3V4I - chains A and B of the 4 polymer chains in the assembly; structure by X-ray diffraction, 2.80 A resolution.

== Chain A ==
Name: HIV-1 Reverse Transcriptase P66 subunit
Source organism: Human immunodeficiency virus type 1 BH10
Notes: EC 2.7.7.49, 2.7.7.7
UniProtKB: P03366 (POL_HV1B1); residues 1-554 here correspond to UniProt positions 600-1153 (UniProt number = residue number + 599)
Chain sequence (556 residues; row label = number of the first residue in the row; numbers below 1 keep their minus sign (Met-1 is residue -1)):
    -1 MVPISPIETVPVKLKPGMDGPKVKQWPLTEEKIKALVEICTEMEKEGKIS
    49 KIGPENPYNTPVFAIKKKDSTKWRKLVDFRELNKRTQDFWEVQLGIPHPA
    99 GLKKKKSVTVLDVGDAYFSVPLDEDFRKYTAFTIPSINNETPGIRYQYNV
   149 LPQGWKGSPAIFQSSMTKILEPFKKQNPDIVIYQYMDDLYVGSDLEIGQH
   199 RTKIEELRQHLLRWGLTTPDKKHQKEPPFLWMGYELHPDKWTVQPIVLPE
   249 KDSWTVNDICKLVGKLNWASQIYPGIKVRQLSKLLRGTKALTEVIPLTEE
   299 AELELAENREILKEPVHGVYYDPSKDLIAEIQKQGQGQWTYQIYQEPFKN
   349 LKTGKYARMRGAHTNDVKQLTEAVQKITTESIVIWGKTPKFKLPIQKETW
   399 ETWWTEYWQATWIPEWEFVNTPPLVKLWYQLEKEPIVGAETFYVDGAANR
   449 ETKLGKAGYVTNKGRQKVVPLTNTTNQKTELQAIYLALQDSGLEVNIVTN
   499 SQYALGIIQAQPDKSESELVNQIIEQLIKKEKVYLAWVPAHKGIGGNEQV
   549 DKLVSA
Disordered / not traced: -1
Sequence notes: expression tag (-1 to 0); engineered mutation Cys258 (Gln857 in P03366), Ser280 (Cys879 in P03366), Asn498 (Asp1097 in P03366)
Metal / ion sites: Mg2+: Asp110, Val111, Asp185 (together with 3'-azido-3'-deoxythymidine-5'-triphosphate)
Residues lining bound ligands: 3'-azido-3'-deoxythymidine-5'-triphosphate (AZT): Lys65, Lys70, Arg72, Asp110, Val111, Gly112, Asp113, Ala114, Tyr115, Phe116, Gln151, Gly152, Met184, Asp185, Lys219
UniProt features mapped onto this chain:
  - region: Phe227 to His235 (RT 'primer grip')
  - motif: Trp398 to Trp414 (Tryptophan repeat motif)
  - binding site (Mg(2+)): Asp110, Asp185, Asp186, Asp443, Glu478, Asp549
  - site: Trp401 (Essential for RT p66/p51 heterodimerization), Trp414 (Essential for RT p66/p51 heterodimerization), Phe440, Tyr441 (Cleavage)
What the authors report for this chain:
  - catalytic residues: Asp110, Asp185, Asp186 (citing earlier work)
  - binding site for the 21-nt DNA strand: Tyr183 to Asp186
  - mutagenesis - D498N: abolished catalytic activity (RNase H activity) (citing earlier work)
  - mutagenesis - D498N: unchanged catalytic activity (polymerase activity) (citing earlier work)

== Chain B ==
Name: HIV-1 Reverse Transcriptase P51 subunit
Source organism: Human immunodeficiency virus type 1 BH10
Notes: EC 2.7.7.49, 2.7.7.7
UniProtKB: P03366 (POL_HV1B1); residues 1-428 here correspond to UniProt positions 600-1027 (UniProt number = residue number + 599)
Chain sequence (428 residues; numbered 1 to 428; the number before each row is that of its first residue):
     1 PISPIETVPVKLKPGMDGPKVKQWPLTEEKIKALVEICTEMEKEGKISKI
    51 GPENPYNTPVFAIKKKDSTKWRKLVDFRELNKRTQDFWEVQLGIPHPAGL
   101 KKKKSVTVLDVGDAYFSVPLDEDFRKYTAFTIPSINNETPGIRYQYNVLP
   151 QGWKGSPAIFQSSMTKILEPFKKQNPDIVIYQYMDDLYVGSDLEIGQHRT
   201 KIEELRQHLLRWGLTTPDKKHQKEPPFLWMGYELHPDKWTVQPIVLPEKD
   251 SWTVNDIQKLVGKLNWASQIYPGIKVRQLSKLLRGTKALTEVIPLTEEAE
   301 LELAENREILKEPVHGVYYDPSKDLIAEIQKQGQGQWTYQIYQEPFKNLK
   351 TGKYARMRGAHTNDVKQLTEAVQKITTESIVIWGKTPKFKLPIQKETWET
   401 WWTEYWQATWIPEWEFVNTPPLVKLWYQ
Disordered / not traced: 1-3, 218-230
Sequence notes: engineered mutation Ser280 (Cys879 in P03366)
UniProt features mapped onto this chain:
  - region: Phe227 to His235 (RT 'primer grip')
  - motif: Trp398 to Trp414 (Tryptophan repeat motif)
  - binding site (Mg(2+)): Asp110, Asp185, Asp186
  - site (Essential for RT p66/p51 heterodimerization): Trp401, Trp414

== Interface between chain A and chain B ==
Pairs across the interface - 116 pairs, chain A then chain B:
  Val8(A) with Glu53(B)
  Pro9(A) with Glu53(B)
  Gln85(A) with Glu53(B), hydrogen bond (side chain-backbone)
  Asp86(A) with Lys20(B), salt bridge; Pro55(B)
  Phe87(A) with Pro52(B); Glu53(B)
  Trp88(A) with Lys20(B); Val21(B); Lys22(B); Pro52(B), hydrogen bond (backbone-backbone); Asn54(B); Pro55(B); Asn57(B); Thr131(B); Arg143(B)
  Val90(A) with Pro140(B); Gly141(B), hydrogen bond (backbone-backbone); Arg143(B)
  Gln91(A) with Pro140(B)
  Leu92(A) with Pro133(B), hydrophobic; Asn137(B)
  Gly93(A) with Asn137(B), hydrogen bond (backbone-side chain)
  Ile94(A) with Asn137(B), hydrogen bond (backbone-side chain)
  Pro95(A) with Asn136(B); Asn137(B)
  His96(A) with Asn136(B), hydrogen bond (backbone-side chain)
  Gly99(A) with Asn136(B)
  Leu100(A) with Asn136(B)
  Ala158(A) with Pro52(B)
  Ser162(A) with Pro52(B)
  Thr165(A) with Thr139(B); Pro140(B)
  Glu169(A) with Lys49(B), salt bridge
  Val179(A) with Glu138(B)
  Ile180(A) with Glu138(B)
  Tyr181(A) with Asn136(B), hydrogen bond; Glu138(B)
  Gln182(A) with Glu138(B), hydrogen bond (backbone-backbone); Pro140(B)
  Arg358(A) with Glu396(B), salt bridge
  Gln373(A) with Thr397(B), hydrogen bond
  Thr376(A) with Trp401(B)
  Thr377(A) with Thr400(B)
  Ile380(A) with Leu26(B); Thr27(B)
  Val381(A) with Pro25(B), hydrophobic; Asn136(B), hydrogen bond (backbone-backbone); Asn137(B)
  Ile382(A) with Ile135(B); Asn136(B)
  Trp383(A) with Ile135(B)
  Gly384(A) with Thr27(B); Glu28(B), hydrogen bond (backbone-backbone); Ile135(B)
  Trp402(A) with Lys331(B), hydrogen bond (backbone-side chain); His361(B); Thr362(B); Asp364(B)
  Tyr405(A) with Lys331(B), hydrogen bond (backbone-side chain)
  Trp406(A) with Lys331(B); Asn418(B), hydrogen bond; Pro420(B), hydrophobic; Pro421(B)
  Gln407(A) with Lys331(B), hydrogen bond (backbone-side chain); Asp364(B); Pro392(B); Gln394(B), hydrogen bond; Val417(B), hydrogen bond (side chain-backbone); Asn418(B), hydrogen bond
  Ala408(A) with Asp364(B); Pro392(B), hydrogen bond (backbone-backbone); Ile393(B)
  Thr409(A) with Asp364(B), hydrogen bond (backbone-side chain)
  Trp410(A) with Thr362(B); Asn363(B); Val365(B), hydrophobic; Trp401(B), hydrophobic; Tyr405(B)
  Pro412(A) with Trp401(B), hydrophobic
  Pro433(A) with Asn255(B); Leu289(B), hydrophobic; Thr290(B)
  Ile434(A) with Thr290(B)
  Val435(A) with Thr290(B)
  Thr439(A) with Ala288(B); Leu289(B)
  Tyr441(A) with Gln258(B); Lys287(B), hydrogen bond (side chain-backbone); Leu289(B)
  Thr459(A) with Thr286(B)
  Asn460(A) with Thr286(B); Lys287(B); Ala288(B)
  Asn494(A) with Leu289(B)
  Val496(A) with Gln258(B); Leu289(B), hydrophobic
  Gln500(A) with Leu422(B)
  Tyr532(A) with Asn255(B), hydrogen bond; Lys259(B); Leu289(B), hydrophobic
  Trp535(A) with Leu422(B)
  Val536(A) with Gln258(B)
  Pro537(A) with Gly262(B); Asn265(B)
  Lys540(A) with Asn265(B); Ser280(B), hydrogen bond (backbone-side chain)
  Ile542(A) with Leu283(B), hydrophobic
  Gly543(A) with Leu283(B), hydrogen bond (backbone-backbone); Arg284(B); Gly285(B)
  Gly544(A) with Gly285(B), hydrogen bond (backbone-backbone); Thr286(B)
  Gln547(A) with Arg284(B), hydrogen bond (side chain-backbone); Gly285(B); Thr286(B)
Other interface residues (no listed pair), chain A (73 interface residues in all): Ile159, Gln161, Lys172, Thr386, Thr403, Lys431, Glu432, Gly436, Val458, Leu503, Gly504, Gln507, Ala534, Gly541
Other interface residues (no listed pair), chain B (63 interface residues in all): Gly51, Val254, Val261, Gln334, Trp337, Leu368, Thr419

== Summary ==
73 residues of chain A and 63 residues of chain B are in contact; the contacts include 26 hydrogen bonds and 3
salt bridges. Polar contacts include Asp86(A)-Lys20(B), Glu169(A)-Lys49(B) and Arg358(A)-Glu396(B). Ligands of
chain A: 3'-azido-3'-deoxythymidine-5'-triphosphate. The paper reports catalytic residues Asp110(A), Asp185(A)
and Asp186(A); D498N of chain A abolishes catalytic activity (RNase H activity).
Here chain A is HIV-1 Reverse Transcriptase P66 subunit and chain B is HIV-1 Reverse Transcriptase P51
subunit, both from Human immunodeficiency virus type 1 BH10. Entry 3V4I (Crystal structure of HIV-1 reverse
transcriptase (RT) with DNA and AZTTP) was determined by X-ray diffraction together with 3V6D and 3V81 from
the same study.
